PDB entry 7XMS | electron microscopy, 2.90 A resolution | chains B and S of the 6 polymer chains in the assembly

== Chain B ==
Molecule: Guanine nucleotide-binding protein G(I)/G(S)/G(T) subunit beta-1
From: Homo sapiens
UniProtKB: P62873 (GBB1_HUMAN); numbering as in UniProt (aligned over 2-340)
Amino-acid sequence (351 residues; row label = number of the first residue in the row; numbers below 1 keep their minus sign (Met-10 is residue -10)):
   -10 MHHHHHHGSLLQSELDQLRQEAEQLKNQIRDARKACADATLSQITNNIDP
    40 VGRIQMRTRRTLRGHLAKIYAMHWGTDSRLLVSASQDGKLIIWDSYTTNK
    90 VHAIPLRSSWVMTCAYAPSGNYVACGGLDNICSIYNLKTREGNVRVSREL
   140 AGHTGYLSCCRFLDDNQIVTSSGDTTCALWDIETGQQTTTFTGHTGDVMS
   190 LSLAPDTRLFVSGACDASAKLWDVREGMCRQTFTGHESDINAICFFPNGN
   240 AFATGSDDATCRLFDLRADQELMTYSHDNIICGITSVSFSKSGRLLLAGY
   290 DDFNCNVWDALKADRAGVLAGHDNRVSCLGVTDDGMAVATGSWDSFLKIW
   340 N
Disordered / not traced: -10 to 15
Differences from the reference sequence: expression tag (-10 to 1)
Curated features (UniProtKB/Swiss-Prot):
  - modified residue: Ser2 (N-acetylserine), His266 (Phosphohistidine)
  - natural variant: Leu30 (L30F: In MRD42; uncertain significance), Arg52 (R52G: In MRD42), Gly64 (G64V: In MRD42), Asp76 (D76E: In MRD42; D76G: In MRD42), Gly77 (G77S: In MRD42), Lys78 (K78R: In MRD42), Ile80 (I80N: In MRD42; I80T: In MRD42), His91 (H91R: In MRD42; uncertain significance), Ala92 (A92T: In MRD42), Pro94 (P94S: In MRD42), Leu95 (L95P: In MRD42), Arg96 (R96L: In MRD42), 5 further natural variant entries in UniProt

== Chain S ==
Molecule: signle chain viable fragment of antibody
From: Mus musculus
Notes: antibody fragment or engineered binder
Amino-acid sequence (292 residues; row label = number of the first residue in the row; numbers below 1 keep their minus sign (Met-28 is residue -28)):
   -28 MKTIIALSYIFCLVFADYKDDDDGAPSEPDVQLVESGGGLVQPGGSRKLS
    22 CSASGFAFSSFGMHWVRQAPEKGLEWVAYISSGSGTIYYADTVKGRFTIS
    72 RDDPKNTLFLQMTSLRSEDTAMYYCVRSIYYYGSSPFDFWGQGTTLTVSS
   122 GGGGSGGGGSGGGGSDIVMTQATSSVPVTPGESVSISCRSSKSLLHSNGN
   172 TYLYWFLQRPGQSPQLLIYRMSNLASGVPDRFSGSGSGTAFTLTISRLEA
   222 EDVGVYYCMQHLEYPLTFGAGTKLELEFLEVLFQGPHHHHHH
Disordered / not traced: -28 to 0, 121-135, 247-263
Disulfide bonds: Cys159-Cys229

== How chain B and chain S interact ==
Contacting residue pairs (12; chain B residue first):
  Asp66(B) - Tyr103(S)  hydrogen bond
  Arg68(B) - Tyr103(S)
  Leu69(B) - Tyr103(S)  hydrophobic
  Val90(B) - Tyr102(S)  hydrophobic
  His91(B) - Tyr102(S)
  Arg129(B) - Arg98(S)  hydrogen bond (backbone-side chain)
  Glu130(B) - Phe27(S)
  Glu130(B) - Ala28(S)
  Glu130(B) - Phe32(S)
  Gly131(B) - Ala28(S)
  Gly131(B) - Phe32(S)
  Asn132(B) - Ala28(S)
Interface residues without a listed pair, chain B (10 interface residues in all): Asp83
Interface residues without a listed pair, chain S (7 interface residues in all): Gly26

== Summary ==
The interface between chain B and chain S involves 10 residues on one side and 7 on the other, with 2 hydrogen
bonds. Polar pairs include Asp66(B)-Tyr103(S) and Arg129(B)-Arg98(S).
Chain B is Guanine nucleotide-binding protein G(I)/G(S)/G(T) subunit beta-1 (Homo sapiens) and chain S is
signle chain viable fragment of antibody (Mus musculus); the structure, CryoEM structure of somatostatin
receptor 4 (SSTR4) in complex with Gi1 and its endogeneous ligand SST-14, was determined by electron
microscopy, deposited together with 7XMR, 7XMT and 7XN9.
